6KQG - chains D and G of the 9 polymer chains in the assembly; structure by X-ray diffraction, 2.78 A resolution.

== Chain D ==
Molecule: DNA-directed RNA polymerase subunit beta'
Organism: Thermus thermophilus (strain HB8 / ATCC 27634 / DSM 579)
Notes: EC 2.7.7.6
Reference sequence: Q8RQE8 (RPOC_THET8); residue numbers follow UniProt; this construct covers 1-1524
Chain sequence (1524 residues; each row starts with the number of its first residue):
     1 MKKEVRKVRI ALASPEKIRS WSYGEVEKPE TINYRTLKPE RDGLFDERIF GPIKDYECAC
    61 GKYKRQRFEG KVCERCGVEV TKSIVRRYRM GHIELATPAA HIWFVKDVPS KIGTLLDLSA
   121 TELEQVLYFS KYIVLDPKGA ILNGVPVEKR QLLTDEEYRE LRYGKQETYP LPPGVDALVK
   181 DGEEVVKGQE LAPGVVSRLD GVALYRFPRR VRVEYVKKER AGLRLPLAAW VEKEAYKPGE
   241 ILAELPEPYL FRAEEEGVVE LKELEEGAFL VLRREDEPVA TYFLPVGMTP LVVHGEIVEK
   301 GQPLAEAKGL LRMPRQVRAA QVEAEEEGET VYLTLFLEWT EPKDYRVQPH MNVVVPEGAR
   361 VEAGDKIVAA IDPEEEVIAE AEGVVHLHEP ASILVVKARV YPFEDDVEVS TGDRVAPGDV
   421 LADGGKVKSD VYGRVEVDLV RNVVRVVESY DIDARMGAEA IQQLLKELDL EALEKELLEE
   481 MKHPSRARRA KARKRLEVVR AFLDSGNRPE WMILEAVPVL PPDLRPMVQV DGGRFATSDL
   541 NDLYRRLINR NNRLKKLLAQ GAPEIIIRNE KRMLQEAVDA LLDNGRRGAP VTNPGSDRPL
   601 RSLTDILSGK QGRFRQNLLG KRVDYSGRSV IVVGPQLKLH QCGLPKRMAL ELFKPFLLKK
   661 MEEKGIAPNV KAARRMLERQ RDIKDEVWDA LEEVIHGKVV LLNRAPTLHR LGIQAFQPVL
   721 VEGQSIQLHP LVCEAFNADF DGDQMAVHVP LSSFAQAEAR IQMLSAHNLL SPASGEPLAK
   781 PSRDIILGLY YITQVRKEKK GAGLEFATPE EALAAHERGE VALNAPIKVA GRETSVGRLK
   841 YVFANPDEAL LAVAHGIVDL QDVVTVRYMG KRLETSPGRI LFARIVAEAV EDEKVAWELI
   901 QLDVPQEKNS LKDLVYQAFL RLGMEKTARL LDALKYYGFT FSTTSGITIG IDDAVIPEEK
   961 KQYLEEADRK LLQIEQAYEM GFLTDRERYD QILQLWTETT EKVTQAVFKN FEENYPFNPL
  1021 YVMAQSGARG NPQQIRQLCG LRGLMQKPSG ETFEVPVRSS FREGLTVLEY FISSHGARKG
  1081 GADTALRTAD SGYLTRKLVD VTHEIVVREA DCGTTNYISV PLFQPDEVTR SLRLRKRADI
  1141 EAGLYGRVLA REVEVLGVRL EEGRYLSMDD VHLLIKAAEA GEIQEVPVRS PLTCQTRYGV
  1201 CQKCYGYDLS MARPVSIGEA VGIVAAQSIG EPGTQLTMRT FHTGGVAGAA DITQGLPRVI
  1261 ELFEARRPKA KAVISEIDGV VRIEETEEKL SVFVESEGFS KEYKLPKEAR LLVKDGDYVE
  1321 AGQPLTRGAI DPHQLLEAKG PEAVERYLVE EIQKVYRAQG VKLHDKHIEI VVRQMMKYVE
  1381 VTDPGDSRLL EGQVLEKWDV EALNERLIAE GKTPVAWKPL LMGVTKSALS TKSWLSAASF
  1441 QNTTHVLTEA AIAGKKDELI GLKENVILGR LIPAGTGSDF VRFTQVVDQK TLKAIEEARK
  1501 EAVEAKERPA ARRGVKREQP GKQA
Disordered / not traced: 1-2, 1238-1251, 1503-1524
Ion coordination: Zn2+ site 1: Cys58, Cys60, Cys73, Cys76; Mg2+ site 1: Asp739, Asp741, Asp743 (shared with 1 residue of chain I); Mg2+ site 2 near Lys840 (its only coordinating residue here); Zn2+ site 2: Cys1112, Cys1194, Cys1201, Cys1204

== Chain G ==
Molecule: 21-nt DNA strand
Sequence (21 nucleotides; each row starts with the number of its first residue):
     1 CCTGCATCCG TGAGTCGAGG G
Disordered / not traced: 1-3

== Interface between chain D and chain G ==
Residue-residue contacts (20):
  Arg586(D) - DG10(G)  sugar contact
  Arg586(D) - DT11(G)  salt bridge to the phosphate
  Lys610(D) - DG14(G)  salt bridge to the phosphate
  Lys610(D) - DT15(G)  salt bridge to the phosphate
  Arg615(D) - DA13(G)  salt bridge to the phosphate
  Arg615(D) - DT15(G)  salt bridge to the phosphate
  Arg622(D) - DG17(G)  salt bridge to the phosphate
  Arg628(D) - DG17(G)  sugar contact
  Ala705(D) - DT15(G)  base contact
  Ala705(D) - DC16(G)  sugar contact
  Pro706(D) - DT15(G)  base contact
  Thr1088(D) - DG14(G)  base contact
  Ala1089(D) - DG14(G)  sugar contact
  Gly1092(D) - DG14(G)  sugar contact
  Tyr1093(D) - DG12(G)  sugar contact
  Tyr1093(D) - DA13(G)  sugar contact
  Tyr1093(D) - DG14(G)  sugar contact
  Gln1441(D) - DG12(G)  phosphate contact
  Asn1442(D) - DT11(G)  phosphate contact
  Asn1442(D) - DG12(G)  hydrogen bond to the phosphate
Other interface residues (no listed pair), chain D (15 interface residues in all): Lys106, Thr1443

== Summary ==
The interface between chain D and chain G involves 15 residues on one side and 8 on the other, with 1 hydrogen
bond and 6 salt bridges. Polar pairs include Asn1442(D)-DG12(G), Arg586(D)-DT11(G) and Lys610(D)-DG14(G).
Chain D is DNA-directed RNA polymerase subunit beta' (Thermus thermophilus (strain HB8 / ATCC 27634 / DSM
579)) and chain G is a 21-nt DNA strand; the structure, Thermus thermophilus initial transcription complex
comprising sigma A and 5'-OH RNA of 6 nt, was determined by X-ray diffraction together with 6KQD, 6KQE, 6KQF,
6KQH, 6KQL, 6KQM and 6 further entries from the same study.
